7S9M - chains A and P of the 4 polymer chains in the assembly; structure by X-ray diffraction, 2.31 A resolution.

== Chain A ==
Protein: DNA polymerase beta
From: Homo sapiens
Notes: EC 2.7.7.7, 4.2.99.-
UniProtKB: P06746 (DPOLB_HUMAN); residues 1-335 here = UniProt positions 1-335
Amino-acid sequence (335 residues; each row starts with the number of its first residue):
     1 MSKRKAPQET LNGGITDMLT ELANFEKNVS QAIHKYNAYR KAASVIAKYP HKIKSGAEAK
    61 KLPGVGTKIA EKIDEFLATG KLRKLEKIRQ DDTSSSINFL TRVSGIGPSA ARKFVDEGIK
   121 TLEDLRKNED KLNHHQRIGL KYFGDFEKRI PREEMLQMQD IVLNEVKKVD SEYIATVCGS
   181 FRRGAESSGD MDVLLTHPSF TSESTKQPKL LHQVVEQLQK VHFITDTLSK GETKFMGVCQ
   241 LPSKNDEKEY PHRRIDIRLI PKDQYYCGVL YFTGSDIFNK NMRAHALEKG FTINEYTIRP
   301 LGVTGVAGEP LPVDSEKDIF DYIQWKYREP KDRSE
Unresolved in the structure: 1-6, 205-206
Bound ions: Na+ site 1: Lys60, Leu62, Val65 (shared with 1 residue of chain D); Na+ site 2: Thr101, Val103, Ile106 (shared with DG9(P) of chain P); Na+ site 3 near Thr101 (its only coordinating residue here)
Curated features (UniProtKB/Swiss-Prot):
  - region: Arg183 to Asp192 (DNA-binding)
  - active site: Lys72 (Nucleophile)
  - binding site (K(+)): Lys60, Leu62, Val65, Thr101, Val103, Ile106
  - binding site (Na(+)): Lys60, Leu62, Val65, Thr101, Val103, Ile106
  - binding site (dATP): Arg149, Ser180, Arg183, Gly189, Asp190
  - binding site (dCTP): Arg149, Ser180, Arg183, Gly189, Asp190
  - binding site (dGTP): Arg149, Ser180, Arg183, Gly189, Asp190, Asp192
  - binding site (dTTP): Arg149, Ser180, Arg183, Gly189, Asp190
  - binding site (Mg(2+)): Asp190, Asp192, Asp256
  - modified residue: Lys72 (N6-acetyllysine), Arg83 (Omega-N-methylarginine), Arg152 (Omega-N-methylarginine)
  - cross-link (Glycyl lysine isopeptide (Lys-Gly)): Lys41 (interchain with G-Cter in ubiquitin), Lys61 (interchain with G-Cter in ubiquitin), Lys81 (interchain with G-Cter in ubiquitin)
  - natural variant: Leu22 (L22P: Found in a gastric cancer sample; uncertain significance), Tyr39 (Y39C: Found in a gastric cancer sample; uncertain significance), Gly118 (G118V: Decreased DNA-directed DNA polymerase activity), Arg137 (R137Q: Decreased function in base-excision repair), Arg149 (R149I: Decreased DNA-directed DNA polymerase activity), Asp160 (D160N: Found in a gastric cancer sample; uncertain significance), Cys239 (C239R: Found in a gastric cancer sample; uncertain significance), Lys289 (K289M: Found in a colon cancer sample; uncertain significance), Asn294 (N294D: Found in a gastric cancer sample; uncertain significance), Glu295 (E295K: Found in a gastric cancer sample; uncertain significance)
  - mutagenesis: Phe25 (F25W: No effect on 5'-dRP lyase activity. Decreased ssDNA binding), His34 (H34G: Decreased 5'-dRP lyase activity. Decreased ssDNA binding), Lys35 (K35A: Decreased 5'-dRP lyase activity. Decreased ssDNA binding. Loss of 5'-dRP lyase activity; when associated with A-68 and A-72. Decreased ssDNA binding; when associated with A-68 and A-72 ...), Tyr39 (Y39F: No effect on 5'-dRP lyase activity; Y39Q: Abolishes DNA polymerase and 5'-dRP lyase activity), Lys41 (K41R: Abolishes ubiquitination; when associated with R-61 and R-81), Lys60 (K60A: Decreased 5'-dRP lyase activity. Decreased ssDNA binding), Lys61 (K61R: Abolishes ubiquitination; when associated with R-41 and R-81), Lys68 (K68A: No effect on 5'-dRP lyase activity. Decreased ssDNA binding. Loss of 5'-dRP lyase activity; when associated with A-35 and A-72. Decreased ssDNA binding; when associated with A-35 and A-72 ...), Glu71 (E71Q: No effect on 5'-dRP lyase activity. No effect on structure shown by circular dichroism. No effect on ssDNA binding), Lys72 (K72A: Severely reduced 5'-dRP lyase activity. Does not affect ssDNA binding. Loss of 5'-dRP lyase activity; when associated with A-35 and A-68. Decreased ssDNA binding ...), Glu75 (E75A: Slightly decreased 5'-dRP lyase activity. Decreased ssDNA binding. No effect on structure shown by circular dichroism), Lys81 (K81R: Abolishes ubiquitination; when associated with R-41 and R-61), 5 further mutagenesis entries in UniProt

== Chain P ==
Molecule: 10-nt DNA strand
Sequence (10 nucleotides; numbered 1 to 10; the number before each row is that of its first residue):
     1 GCTAATGCGC
Bound ions: Na+: DG9 (shared with Thr101(A), Val103(A), Ile106(A) of chain A)

== How chain A and chain P interact ==
Contacting residue pairs (15):
  Val103(A) with DG9(P), phosphate contact
  Ser104(A) with DG9(P), phosphate contact
  Gly105(A) with DC8(P), sugar contact; DG9(P), hydrogen bond to the phosphate
  Ile106(A) with DG9(P), hydrogen bond to the phosphate
  Gly107(A) with DC8(P), hydrogen bond to the phosphate; DG9(P), phosphate contact
  Pro108(A) with DC8(P), phosphate contact
  Ser109(A) with DG7(P), sugar contact; DC8(P), hydrogen bond to the phosphate
  Ala110(A) with DC8(P), hydrogen bond to the phosphate
  His135(A) with DG9(P), sugar contact
  Arg254(A) with DC10(P), salt bridge to the phosphate
  Asp256(A) with DC10(P), sugar contact
  Arg258(A) with DC10(P), phosphate contact
Interface residues without a listed pair, chain A (15 interface residues in all): Asp190, Lys234, Met236

== In short ==
15 residues of chain A face 4 of chain P across their interface; the contacts include 5 hydrogen bonds and 1
salt bridge. Among the polar pairs are Gly105(A)-DG9(P), Ile106(A)-DG9(P) and Gly107(A)-DC8(P).
Chain A is DNA polymerase beta (Homo sapiens) and chain P is a 10-nt DNA strand; the structure, Crystal
Structure of DNA Polymerase Beta with Ring open intermediate Fapy-dG base-paired with a dA, was determined by
X-ray diffraction together with 7S9J, 7S9K, 7S9L, 7S9N, 7S9O, 7S9P and 7S9Q from the same study.
